7K9T - chains A and B; structure by X-ray diffraction, 2.10 A resolution.

Chain A:
Name: Alpha glucosidase 2 alpha neutral subunit
Source organism: Mus musculus
UniProt: A1A4T2 (A1A4T2_MOUSE); residue numbers follow UniProt; this construct covers 33-966
Chain sequence (977 residues; each row starts with the number of its first residue):
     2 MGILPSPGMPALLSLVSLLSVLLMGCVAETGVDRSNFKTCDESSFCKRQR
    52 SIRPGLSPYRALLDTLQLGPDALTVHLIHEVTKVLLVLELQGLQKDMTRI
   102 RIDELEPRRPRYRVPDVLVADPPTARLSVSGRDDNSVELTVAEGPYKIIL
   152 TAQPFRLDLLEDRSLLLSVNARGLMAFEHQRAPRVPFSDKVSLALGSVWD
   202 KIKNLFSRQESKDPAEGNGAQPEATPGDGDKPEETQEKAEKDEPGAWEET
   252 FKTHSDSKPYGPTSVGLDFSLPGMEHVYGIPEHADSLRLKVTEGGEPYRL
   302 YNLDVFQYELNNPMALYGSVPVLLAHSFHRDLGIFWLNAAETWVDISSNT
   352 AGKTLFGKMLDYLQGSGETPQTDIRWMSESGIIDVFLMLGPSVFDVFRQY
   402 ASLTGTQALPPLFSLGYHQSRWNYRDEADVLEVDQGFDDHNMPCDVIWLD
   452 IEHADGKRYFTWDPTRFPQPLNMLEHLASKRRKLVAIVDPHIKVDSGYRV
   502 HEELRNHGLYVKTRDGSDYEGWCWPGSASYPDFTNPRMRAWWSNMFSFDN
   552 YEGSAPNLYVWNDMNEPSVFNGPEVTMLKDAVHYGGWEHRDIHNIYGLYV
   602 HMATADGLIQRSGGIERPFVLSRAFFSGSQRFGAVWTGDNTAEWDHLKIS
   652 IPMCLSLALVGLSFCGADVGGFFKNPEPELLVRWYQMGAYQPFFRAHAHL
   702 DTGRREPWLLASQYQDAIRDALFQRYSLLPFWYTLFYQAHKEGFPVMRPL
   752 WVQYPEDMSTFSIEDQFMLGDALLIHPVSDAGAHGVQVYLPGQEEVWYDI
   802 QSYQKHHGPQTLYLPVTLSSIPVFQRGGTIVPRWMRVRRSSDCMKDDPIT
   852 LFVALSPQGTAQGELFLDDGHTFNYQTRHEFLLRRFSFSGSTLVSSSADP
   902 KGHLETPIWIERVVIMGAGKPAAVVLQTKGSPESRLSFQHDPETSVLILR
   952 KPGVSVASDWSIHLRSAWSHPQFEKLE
Unresolved in the structure: 2-33, 184-247, 351-369, 967-978
Disulfide bonds: Cys41-Cys47, Cys655-Cys666
Construct notes: initiating methionine (2); expression tag (3-32, 967-978); engineered mutation Asp97 (Asn in A1A4T2)
Ligand contacts: W9V ((1S,2S,3R,4S,5S)-1-(hydroxymethyl)-5-{[(5Z)-6-{[2-nitro-4-(2H-1,2,3-triazol-2-yl)phenyl]amino}hex-5-en-1-yl]amino}cyclohexane-1,2,3,4-tetrol): Phe307, Trp423, Asp451, Ile452, Ile488, Trp523, Trp525, Trp562, Asp564, Met565, Phe571, Val576, Arg624, Trp637, Asp640, Phe673, Phe674, Arg696, His698

Chain B:
Name: Glucosidase 2 subunit beta
Source organism: Mus musculus
UniProt: O08795 (GLU2B_MOUSE); residue numbers follow UniProt; this construct covers 15-517
Chain sequence (547 residues; each row starts with the number of its first residue; numbers below 1 keep their minus sign (Met-16 is residue -16)):
   -16 MGILPSPGMPALLSLVSLLSVLLMGCVAETGVEVKRPRGVSLSNHHFYEE
    34 SKPFTCLDGTATIPFDQVNDDYCDCKDGSDEPGTAACPNGSFHCTNTGYK
    84 PLYILSSRVNDGVCDCCDGTDEYNSGTVCENTCREKGRKEKESLQQLAEV
   134 TREGFRLKKILIEEWKTAREEKQSKLLELQAGKKSLEDQVETLRAAKEEA
   184 ERPEKEAKDQHRKLWEEQQAAAKARREQERAASAFQELDDNMDGMVSLAE
   234 LQTHPELDTDGDGALSEEEAQALLSGDTQTDTTSFYDRVWAAIRDKYRSE
   284 VPPTDIPVPEETEPKEEKPPVLPPTEEEEEEEEEPEEEEEEEEEEEEAPP
   334 PLQPPQPPSPTEDEKMPPYDEETQAIIDAAQEARSKFEEVERSLKEMEES
   384 IRSLEQEISFDFGPSGEFAYLYSQCYELTTNEYVYRLCPFKLVSQKPKHG
   434 GSPTSLGTWGSWAGPDHDKFSAMKYEQGTGCWQGPNRSTTVRLLCGKETV
   484 VTSTTEPSRCEYLMELMTPAACPEPPPEAPSDGDSAWLETKHHHHHH
Unresolved in the structure: -16 to 34, 118-530
Disulfide bonds: Cys39-Cys58, Cys56-Cys70, Cys77-Cys99, Cys97-Cys112, Cys100-Cys116
Construct notes: initiating methionine (-16); expression tag (-15 to 14, 518-530)
Bound ions: Ca2+ site 1: Gln50, Asp53, Tyr55, Asp57, Asp63, Glu64; Ca2+ site 2: Arg91, Asp94, Val96, Asp98, Asp104, Glu105
Curated features (UniProtKB/Swiss-Prot):
  - binding site (substrate): Asp49, Asp53
  - binding site (Ca(2+)): Gln50, Asp53, Tyr55, Asp57, Asp63, Glu64, Arg91, Asp94, Val96, Asp98, Asp104, Glu105, Asp222, Asn224, Asp226, Met228, Glu233
  - modified residue: Ser24 (Phosphoserine), Ser89 (Phosphoserine), Lys166 (N6-succinyllysine), Ser168 (Phosphoserine), Ser376 (Phosphoserine), Ser383 (Phosphoserine), Ser427 (Phosphoserine)
  - glycosylation (N-linked (GlcNAc...) asparagine): Asn72, Asn469

How chain A and chain B interact:
Pairs across the interface (30):
  Asp439(A) - Arg91(B)  hydrogen bond (backbone-side chain)
  Asn442(A) - Leu88(B)
  Ser480(A) - Val96(B)
  Lys481(A) - Val96(B)
  Arg482(A) - Asp94(B)  hydrogen bond (side chain-backbone)
  Arg482(A) - Gly95(B)
  Arg482(A) - Val96(B)
  Arg837(A) - Asp54(B)  salt bridge
  Arg837(A) - Ala68(B)
  Arg837(A) - Ala69(B)
  Val838(A) - Ser90(B)
  Arg839(A) - Ala68(B)
  Arg839(A) - Ser90(B)  hydrogen bond (side chain-backbone)
  Arg839(A) - Val92(B)  hydrogen bond (side chain-backbone)
  Arg839(A) - Asn93(B)
  Arg839(A) - Asp94(B)
  Arg840(A) - Arg91(B)
  Arg840(A) - Asp94(B)  salt bridge
  Arg840(A) - Val96(B)
  Arg840(A) - Asp98(B)  salt bridge
  Cys844(A) - Asp94(B)  hydrogen bond (side chain-backbone)
  Trp910(A) - Asp54(B)
  Glu912(A) - Tyr55(B)
  Arg913(A) - Tyr55(B)  hydrogen bond
  Arg951(A) - Gln50(B)  hydrogen bond
  Arg951(A) - Asp53(B)  salt bridge
  Arg951(A) - Tyr55(B)
  Arg951(A) - Asp57(B)  salt bridge
  Lys952(A) - Asp53(B)  salt bridge
  Lys952(A) - Tyr55(B)
Interface residues without a listed pair, chain A (16 interface residues in all): Ile949

Overview:
The chain A/chain B interface involves 16 residues from each chain, with 7 hydrogen bonds and 6 salt bridges.
Among the polar pairs are Arg837(A)-Asp54(B), Arg840(A)-Asp94(B) and Arg840(A)-Asp98(B). Bound to chain A:
compound W9V.
Chain A is Alpha glucosidase 2 alpha neutral subunit and chain B is Glucosidase 2 subunit beta, both from Mus
musculus; the structure, Co-crystal structure of alpha glucosidase with compound 5, was determined by X-ray
diffraction together with 7JTY, 7K9N, 7K9O, 7K9Q, 7KAD, 7KB6, 7KB8 and 7KRY from the same study.
